6P4Z - chains B and D of the 4 polymer chains in the assembly; structure by X-ray diffraction, 1.80 A resolution.

[Chain B (and D)]
Protein: Insulin chain B
Source organism: Homo sapiens
Notes: chain D of this document is another copy of the same molecule, construct and numbering; everything in this record applies to it too
Reference sequence: P01308 (INS_HUMAN); residues 1-30 here correspond to UniProt positions 25-54 (UniProt number = residue number + 24)
Amino-acid sequence (30 residues; row label = number of the first residue in the row):
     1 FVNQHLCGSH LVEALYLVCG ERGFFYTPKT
Bound ions: Co2+ near His10 (its only coordinating residue here); Gd ion: Glu13 (shared with Glu13(D) of chain D)

[Chain B / chain D interface]
Pairs across the interface (28):
  Gly8(B) - Tyr16(D)
  Ser9(B) - Glu13(D)
  Ser9(B) - Tyr16(D)
  Val12(B) - Val12(D)
  Val12(B) - Tyr16(D)  hydrophobic
  Val12(B) - Phe24(D)  hydrophobic
  Glu13(B) - Ser9(D)
  Glu13(B) - Glu13(D)
  Tyr16(B) - Gly8(D)
  Tyr16(B) - Ser9(D)
  Tyr16(B) - Val12(D)  hydrophobic
  Tyr16(B) - Tyr26(D)  hydrophobic
  Glu21(B) - Pro28(D)
  Gly23(B) - Tyr26(D)
  Gly23(B) - Pro28(D)
  Phe24(B) - Val12(D)  hydrophobic
  Phe24(B) - Phe24(D)  hydrophobic
  Phe24(B) - Phe25(D)
  Phe24(B) - Tyr26(D)  hydrogen bond (backbone-backbone)
  Phe25(B) - Phe24(D)
  Phe25(B) - Phe25(D)  hydrophobic
  Tyr26(B) - Tyr16(D)
  Tyr26(B) - Gly20(D)
  Tyr26(B) - Gly23(D)
  Tyr26(B) - Phe24(D)  hydrogen bond (backbone-backbone)
  Pro28(B) - Gly20(D)
  Pro28(B) - Glu21(D)
  Pro28(B) - Gly23(D)
Also at the interface, not in a pair above, chain B (12 interface residues in all): Gly20
Also at the interface, not in a pair above, chain D (13 interface residues in all): Lys29

[Overview]
12 residues of chain B and 13 residues of chain D are in contact; the contacts include 2 hydrogen bonds. The
hydrogen-bonded pair Phe24(B)-Tyr26(D) is a backbone contact.
Chain B and chain D are both Insulin chain B (Homo sapiens); the structure, Structure of gadolinium-caged
cobalt (III) insulin hexamer, was determined by X-ray diffraction.
